PDB entry 3KF2 | X-ray diffraction, 2.50 A resolution | chains A and C of the 4 polymer chains in the assembly

Chain A:
Molecule: Polyprotein
From: Hepatitis C virus
Notes: EC 3.4.21.98; fragment: NS3 protease domain
UniProt: B1PBR5 (B1PBR5_9HEPC); residues 1-181 here correspond to UniProt positions 149-329 (UniProt number = residue number + 148)
Amino-acid sequence (200 residues; numbered -10 to 189; the number before each row is that of its first residue; numbers below 1 keep their minus sign (Met-10 is residue -10)):
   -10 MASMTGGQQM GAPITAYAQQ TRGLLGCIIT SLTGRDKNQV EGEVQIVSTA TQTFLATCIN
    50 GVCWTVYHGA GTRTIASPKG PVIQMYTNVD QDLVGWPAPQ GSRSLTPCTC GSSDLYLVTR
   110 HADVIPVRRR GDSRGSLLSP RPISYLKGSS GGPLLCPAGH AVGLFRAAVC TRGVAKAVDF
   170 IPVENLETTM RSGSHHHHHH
Unresolved in the structure: -10 to 27, 182-189
Sequence notes: expression tag (-10 to 0, 182-189); engineered mutation Glu176 (Gly324 in B1PBR5)
Bound ions: Zn2+: Cys97, Cys99, Cys145

Chain C:
Molecule: 19-mer peptide from Genome polyprotein
Notes: fragment: NS4a peptide
UniProt: Q6GYR8 (Q6GYR8_9HEPC); residues 21-39 here correspond to UniProt positions 1682-1700 (UniProt number = residue number + 1661)
Amino-acid sequence (23 residues; row label = number of the first residue in the row):
    19 KKGSVVIVGR IVLSGKPAII PKK
Unresolved in the structure: 19-20, 37-41
Sequence notes: expression tag (19-20, 40-41)

How chain A and chain C interact:
Pairs across the interface - 37 pairs, chain A then chain C:
  Gln28(A) - Arg28(C)
  Val29(A) - Arg28(C)  hydrogen bond (backbone-side chain)
  Val29(A) - Lys34(C)
  Val29(A) - Pro35(C)
  Val29(A) - Ala36(C)  hydrophobic
  Glu30(A) - Val30(C)
  Gly31(A) - Ile29(C)
  Glu32(A) - Ile29(C)  hydrogen bond (backbone-backbone)
  Glu32(A) - Val30(C)
  Glu32(A) - Leu31(C)  hydrogen bond (side chain-backbone)
  Val33(A) - Arg28(C)
  Val33(A) - Ile29(C)  hydrogen bond (backbone-backbone)
  Gln34(A) - Gly27(C)
  Ile35(A) - Ile25(C)
  Ile35(A) - Val26(C)  hydrogen bond (backbone-backbone)
  Ile35(A) - Gly27(C)  hydrogen bond (backbone-backbone)
  Val36(A) - Val23(C)  hydrophobic
  Val36(A) - Val24(C)
  Ser37(A) - Ser22(C)
  Ser37(A) - Val23(C)
  Ser37(A) - Val24(C)  hydrogen bond (backbone-backbone)
  Ser37(A) - Val26(C)
  Arg62(A) - Gly21(C)
  Arg62(A) - Val23(C)
  Thr63(A) - Ser22(C)  hydrogen bond
  Thr63(A) - Val23(C)  hydrogen bond (backbone-backbone)
  Ile64(A) - Ser22(C)
  Ile64(A) - Val23(C)
  Ile64(A) - Ile25(C)  hydrophobic
  Ala65(A) - Ser22(C)
  Ala65(A) - Val23(C)  hydrogen bond (backbone-backbone)
  Pro70(A) - Ser22(C)
  Trp85(A) - Val23(C)  hydrophobic
  Pro88(A) - Ile25(C)  hydrophobic
  Gly90(A) - Arg28(C)  hydrogen bond (backbone-side chain)
  Leu94(A) - Leu31(C)  hydrophobic
  Thr108(A) - Ile29(C)
Interface residues without a listed pair, chain A (26 interface residues in all): Thr38, Ala59, Val107, Arg109, Ala111, Leu144

Summary:
26 residues of chain A face 14 of chain C across their interface, with 11 hydrogen bonds. Polar contacts
include Val29(A)-Arg28(C), Glu32(A)-Leu31(C) and Thr63(A)-Ser22(C). Cys97(A), Cys99(A) and Cys145(A)
coordinate Zn2+.
Chain A is Polyprotein (Hepatitis C virus) and chain C is a 19-mer peptide from Genome polyprotein; the
structure, The HCV NS3/NS4A protease apo structure, was determined by X-ray diffraction, deposited together
with 3KEE.
